3SG4 - chain A; structure by X-ray diffraction, 2.40 A resolution.

# Chain A
Name: Myosin light chain kinase, Green fluorescent protein, Calmodulin-1 chimera
Source organism: Gallus gallus
Reference sequence: chimeric construct of Q6LDG3, P42212, P0DP29: residues 40-58 from Q6LDG3 (Q6LDG3_CHICK) positions 37-55 (UniProt number = residue number - 3); residues 61-150 from P42212 positions 149-238 (UniProt number = residue number + 88); residues 159-301 from P42212 positions 2-144 (UniProt number = residue number - 157); residues 304-450 from P0DP29 positions 3-149 (UniProt number = residue number - 301)
Chain sequence (448 residues; row label = number of the first residue in the row; note: 2 numbers in that range are skipped by the numbering (no residue carries them; nothing is unmodelled there)):
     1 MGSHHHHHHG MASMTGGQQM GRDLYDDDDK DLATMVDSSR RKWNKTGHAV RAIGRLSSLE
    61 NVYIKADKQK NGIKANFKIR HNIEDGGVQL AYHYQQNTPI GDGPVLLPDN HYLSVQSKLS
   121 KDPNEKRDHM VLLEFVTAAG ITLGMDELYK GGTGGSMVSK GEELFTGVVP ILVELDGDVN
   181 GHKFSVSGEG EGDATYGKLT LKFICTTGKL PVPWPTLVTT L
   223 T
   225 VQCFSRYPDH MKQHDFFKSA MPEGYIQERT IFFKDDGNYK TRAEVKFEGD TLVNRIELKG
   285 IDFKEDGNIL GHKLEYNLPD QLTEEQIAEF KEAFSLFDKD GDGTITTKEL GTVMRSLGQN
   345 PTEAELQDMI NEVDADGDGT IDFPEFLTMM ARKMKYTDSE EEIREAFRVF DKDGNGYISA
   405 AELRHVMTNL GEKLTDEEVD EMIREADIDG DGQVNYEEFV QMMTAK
Not modelled in the structure: 1-37, 144-157, 449-450
Glycans and other covalent adducts: covalent link Leu221-Thr223; covalent link Thr223-Val225
Modified residues: Thr223 (chromophore; CRO)
Sequence notes: expression tag (1-39); engineered mutation Asn44 (Gln41 in Q6LDG3), Lys65 (Met153 in P42212), Ala75 (Val163 in P42212), Gly87 (Ser175 in P42212), Tyr92 (Asp180 in P42212), Val115 (Thr203 in P42212), Lys118 (Ala206 in P42212), Leu143 (His231 in P42212), Leu221 (Phe64 in P42212), Ile250 (Val93 in P42212), Asp362 (Asn61 in P0DP29), Tyr380 (Asp79 in P0DP29); linker (59-60, 151-158, 302-303); chromophore (223)
Bound ions: Ca2+ site 1: Asp322, Asp324, Asp326, Thr328, Glu333; Ca2+ site 2: Asp358, Asp360, Asp362, Thr364, Glu369; Ca2+ site 3: Asp395, Asp397, Asn399, Tyr401, Glu406; Ca2+ site 4: Asp431, Asp433, Asp435, Gln437, Glu442
Swiss-Prot annotation at these positions:
  - binding site (Ca(2+)): Asp322, Asp324, Asp326, Thr328, Glu333, Asp358, Asp360, Thr364, Glu369, Asp395, Asp397, Asn399, Tyr401, Glu406, Asp431, Asp433, Asp435, Gln437, Glu442
  - modified residue: Lys323 (N6-acetyllysine), Thr346 (Phosphothreonine), Ser383 (Phosphoserine), Lys396 (N6-acetyllysine), Tyr401 (Phosphotyrosine), Ser403 (Phosphoserine), Thr412 (Phosphothreonine), Lys417 (N6,N6,N6-trimethyllysine), Tyr440 (Phosphotyrosine)
  - cross-link: Lys323 (Glycyl lysine isopeptide (Lys-Gly) (interchain with G-Cter in SUMO2))
Reported in the primary citation:
  - conformationally variable residues: Tyr380
  - mutagenesis - A52V (2-fold), R392G (Kd = 190 nm): increased binding to Ca2+

# In short
Asp322, Asp324, Asp326, Thr328 and Glu333 form the Ca2+ site 1. The Ca2+ site 2 is built by Asp358, Asp360,
Asp362, Thr364 and Glu369. UniProt lists 19 Ca2+-binding residues. The paper reports that A52V and R392G
increase binding to Ca2+; conformational variability at Tyr380.
Chain A is Myosin light chain kinase, Green fluorescent protein, Calmodulin-1 chimera (Gallus gallus); the
structure, Crystal Structure of GCaMP3-D380Y, LP(linker 2), was determined by X-ray diffraction together with
3SG2, 3SG3, 3SG5, 3SG6 and 3SG7 from the same study.
